PDB entry 4XLQ | X-ray diffraction, 4.60 A resolution (low resolution: residue-level contacts below are approximate; hydrogen-bond / salt-bridge calls are withheld) | chains C and E of the 8 polymer chains in the assembly

[Chain C]
Protein: DNA-directed RNA polymerase subunit beta
Organism: Thermus aquaticus
Notes: EC 2.7.7.6
Reference sequence: Q9KWU7 (RPOB_THEAQ); residues 1-1119 here = UniProt positions 1-1119
Amino-acid sequence (1119 residues; each row starts with the number of its first residue):
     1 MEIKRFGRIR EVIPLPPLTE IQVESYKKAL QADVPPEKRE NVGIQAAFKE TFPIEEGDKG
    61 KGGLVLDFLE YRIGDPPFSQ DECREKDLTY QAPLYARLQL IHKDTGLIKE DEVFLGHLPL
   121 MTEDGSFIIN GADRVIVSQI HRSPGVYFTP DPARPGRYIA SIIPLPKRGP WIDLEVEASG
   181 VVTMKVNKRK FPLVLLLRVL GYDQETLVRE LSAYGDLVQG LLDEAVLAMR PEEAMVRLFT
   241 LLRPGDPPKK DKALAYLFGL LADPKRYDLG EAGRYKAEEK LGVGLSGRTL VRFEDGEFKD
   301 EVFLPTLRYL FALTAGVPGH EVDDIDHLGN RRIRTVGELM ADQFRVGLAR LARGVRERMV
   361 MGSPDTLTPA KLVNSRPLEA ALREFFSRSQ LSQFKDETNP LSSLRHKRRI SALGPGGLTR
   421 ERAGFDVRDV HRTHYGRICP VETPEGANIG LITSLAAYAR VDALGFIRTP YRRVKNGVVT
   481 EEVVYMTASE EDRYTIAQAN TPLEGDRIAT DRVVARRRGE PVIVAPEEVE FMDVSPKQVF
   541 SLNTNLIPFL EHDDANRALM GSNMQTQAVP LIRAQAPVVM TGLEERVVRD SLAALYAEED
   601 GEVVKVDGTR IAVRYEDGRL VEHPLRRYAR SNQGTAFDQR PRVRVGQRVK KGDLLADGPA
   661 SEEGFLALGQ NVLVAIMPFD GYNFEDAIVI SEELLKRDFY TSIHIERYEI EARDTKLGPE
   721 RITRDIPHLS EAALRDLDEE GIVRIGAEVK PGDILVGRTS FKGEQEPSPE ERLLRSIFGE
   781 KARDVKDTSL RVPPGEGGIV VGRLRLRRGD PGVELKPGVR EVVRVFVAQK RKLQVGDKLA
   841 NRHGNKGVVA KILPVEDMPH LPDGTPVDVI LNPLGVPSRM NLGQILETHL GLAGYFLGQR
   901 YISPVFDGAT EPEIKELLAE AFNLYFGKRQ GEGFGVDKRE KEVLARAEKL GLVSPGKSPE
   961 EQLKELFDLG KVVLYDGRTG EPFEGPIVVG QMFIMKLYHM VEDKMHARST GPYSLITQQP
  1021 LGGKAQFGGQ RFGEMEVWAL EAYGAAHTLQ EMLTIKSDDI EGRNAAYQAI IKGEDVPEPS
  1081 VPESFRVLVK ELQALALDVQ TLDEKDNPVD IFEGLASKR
Disordered / not traced: 1, 57-61, 1119

[Chain E]
Protein: DNA-directed RNA polymerase subunit omega
Organism: Thermus aquaticus
Notes: EC 2.7.7.6
Reference sequence: Q9EVV4 (RPOZ_THEAQ); numbering as in UniProt (aligned over 1-99)
Amino-acid sequence (99 residues; each row starts with the number of its first residue):
     1 MAEPGIDKLF GMVDSKYRLT VVVAKRAQQL LRHRFKNTVL EPEERPKMRT LEGLYDDPNA
    61 VTWAMKELLT GRLFFGENLV PEDRLQKEME RLYPTEEEA
Disordered / not traced: 1, 95-99

[Chain C / chain E interface]
Contacting residue pairs - 4 pairs, chain C then chain E:
  Tyr1043(C) - Lys16(E)
  Tyr1043(C) - Tyr17(E)
  Gly1044(C) - Tyr17(E)
  Asp1075(C) - Gln28(E)
Interface residues without a listed pair, chain C (4 interface residues in all): Ala1042
Interface residues without a listed pair, chain E (4 interface residues in all): Leu31

[In short]
Chain C and chain E each contribute 4 residues to their interface.
Here chain C is DNA-directed RNA polymerase subunit beta and chain E is DNA-directed RNA polymerase subunit
omega, both from Thermus aquaticus. Entry 4XLQ (Crystal structure of T.aquaticus transcription initiation
complex containing upstream fork (-11 base-paired) promoter) was determined by X-ray diffraction, deposited
together with 4XLN and 4XLP.
